5XVO - chains A and G of the 10 polymer chains in the assembly; structure by X-ray diffraction, 3.10 A resolution.

# Chain A
Name: CRISPR-associated endonuclease Cas1
Organism: Enterococcus faecalis TX0027
Notes: EC 3.1.-.-
UniProtKB: E6GPD7 (E6GPD7_ENTFL); numbering as in UniProt (aligned over 1-288)
Sequence (288 residues; row label = number of the first residue in the row):
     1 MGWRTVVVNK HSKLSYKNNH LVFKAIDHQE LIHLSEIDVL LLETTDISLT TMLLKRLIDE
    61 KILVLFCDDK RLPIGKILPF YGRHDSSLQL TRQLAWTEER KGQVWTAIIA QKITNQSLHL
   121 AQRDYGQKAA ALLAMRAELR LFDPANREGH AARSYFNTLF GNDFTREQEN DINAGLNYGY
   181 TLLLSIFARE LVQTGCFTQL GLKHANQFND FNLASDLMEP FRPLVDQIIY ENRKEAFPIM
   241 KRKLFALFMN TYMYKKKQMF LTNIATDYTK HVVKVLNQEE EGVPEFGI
Reported in the primary citation:
  - binding site for the 46-nt DNA strand: Ala-145 to Leu-159, Phe-208, Lys-256, Lys-257, Gln-258
  - binding site for the 69-nt DNA strand: Ala-145 to Leu-159, Lys-203 to Asp-210
  - conformationally variable residues (loop rearrangement): Lys-203 to Asp-210
  - specificity-determining residues: Phe-208
  - catalytic residues: His-204
  - specificity-determining residues: Phe-208 (proposed by the authors, not directly observed)
  - catalytic residues: Glu-148, Glu-219 (proposed by the authors, not directly observed)

# Chain G
Molecule: 28-nt DNA strand
Sequence (28 nucleotides; numbered 1 to 28; the number before each row is that of its first residue):
     1 TTCGTAGCTG AGGCCTCAGC TACGTTCC
Not modelled in the structure: 1, 27-28
Ion coordination: Mg2+: DC15 (shared with 3 residues of chain F)

# How chain A and chain G interact
Residue-residue contacts (9; chain A residue first):
  Lys-13(A) / DT2(G)  phosphate contact
  Ser-15(A) / DG4(G)  hydrogen bond to the phosphate
  Tyr-16(A) / DG4(G)  hydrogen bond to the phosphate
  Tyr-16(A) / DT5(G)  phosphate contact
  Lys-17(A) / DT5(G)  phosphate contact
  Asn-18(A) / DT5(G)  hydrogen bond to the phosphate
  Thr-50(A) / DC3(G)  hydrogen bond to the phosphate
  Thr-50(A) / DG4(G)  hydrogen bond to the phosphate
  Met-52(A) / DG4(G)  phosphate contact

# Overview
7 residues of chain A face 4 of chain G across their interface, with 5 hydrogen bonds. Polar contacts include
Ser-15(A)/DG4(G), Tyr-16(A)/DG4(G) and Asn-18(A)/DT5(G). The paper reports catalytic residues His-204(A),
Glu-148(A) and Glu-219(A); a binding site for the 46-nt DNA strand at Ala-145(A), Phe-208(A) and Lys-256(A)
among others.
Chain A is CRISPR-associated endonuclease Cas1 (Enterococcus faecalis TX0027) and chain G is a 28-nt DNA
strand; the structure, E. fae Cas1-Cas2/prespacer/target ternary complex revealing DNA sampling and
half-integration states, was determined by X-ray diffraction, deposited together with 5XVN and 5XVP.
